PDB entry 3MG0 | X-ray diffraction, 2.68 A resolution | chains M and 2 of the 28 polymer chains in the assembly

== Chain M ==
Name: Proteasome component PRE4
Source organism: Saccharomyces cerevisiae
Notes: EC 3.4.25.1
UniProtKB: P30657 (PSB4_YEAST); the construct lacks a stretch of the UniProt sequence and is renumbered around it, so the offset changes along the chain: -8 to -1 = UniProt 34-41; 1-70 = UniProt 42-111; 74-92 = UniProt 120-138; 93-105 = UniProt 141-153; 3 more segments
Sequence (233 residues; row label = number of the first residue in the row; note: 6 numbers in that range are skipped by the numbering (no residue carries them; nothing is unmodelled there); a row labelled like 71B-71D holds insertion residues (71B, then the next letters in order); numbers below 1 keep their minus sign (Thr-8 is residue -8)):
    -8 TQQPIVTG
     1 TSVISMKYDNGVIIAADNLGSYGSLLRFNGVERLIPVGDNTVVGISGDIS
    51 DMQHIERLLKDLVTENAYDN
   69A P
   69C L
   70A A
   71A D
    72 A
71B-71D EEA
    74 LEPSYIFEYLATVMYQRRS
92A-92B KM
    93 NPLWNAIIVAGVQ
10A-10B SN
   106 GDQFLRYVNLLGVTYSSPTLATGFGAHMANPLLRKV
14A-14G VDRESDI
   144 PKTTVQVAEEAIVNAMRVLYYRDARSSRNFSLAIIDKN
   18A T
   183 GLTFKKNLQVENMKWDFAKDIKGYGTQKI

== Chain 2 ==
Name: Proteasome component PRE3
Source organism: Saccharomyces cerevisiae
Notes: EC 3.4.25.1
UniProtKB: P38624 (PSB6_YEAST); the construct lacks a stretch of the UniProt sequence and is renumbered around it, so the offset changes along the chain: 1-70 = UniProt 20-89; 72-92 = UniProt 90-110; 94-105 = UniProt 111-122; 106-181 = UniProt 125-200; 1 more segments
Sequence (196 residues; numbered 1 to 187 plus 12 insertion-coded residues; 3 numbers in that range are skipped by the numbering (no residue carries them; nothing is unmodelled there); the number before each row is that of its first residue; a row labelled like 10A-10B holds insertion residues (10A, then the next letters in order)):
     1 TSIMAVTFKDGVILGADSRTTTGAYIANRVTDKLTRVHDKIWCCRSGSAA
    51 DTQAIADIVQYHLELYTSQY
    72 GTPSTETAASVFKELCYENKD
    94 NLTAGIIVAGYD
10A-10B DK
   106 NKGEVYTIPLGGSVHKLPYAIAGSGSTFIYGYCDKNFRENMSKEETVDFI
   156 KHSLSQAIKWDGSSGGVIRMVVLTAA
   183 GVERL
18A-18J IFYPDEYEQL
Residues lining bound ligands: bortezomib (BO2; N-[(1R)-1-(dihydroxyboryl)-3-methylbutyl]-N-(pyrazin-2-ylcarbonyl)-L-phenylalaninamide): Thr1, Arg19, Thr20, Thr21, Thr22, Ala27, Thr31, Lys33, Arg45, Ser46, Gly47, Ser48, Ala49, Ser129, Ser168
Curated features (UniProtKB/Swiss-Prot):
  - active site: Thr1 (Nucleophile)

== Chain M / chain 2 interface ==
Pairs across the interface - 61 pairs, chain M then chain 2:
  Ser24(M) with Trp165(2); Asp166(2); Gly167(2), hydrogen bond (backbone-backbone)
  Leu25(M) with Phe133(2), hydrophobic; Trp165(2)
  Leu26(M) with Lys164(2); Trp165(2), hydrogen bond (backbone-backbone); Gly167(2)
  Arg27(M) with Trp165(2)
  Phe129(M) with Ala24(2), hydrophobic; Tyr25(2)
  Tyr163(M) with Glu18H(2), hydrogen bond
  Tyr164(M) with Ile26(2); Arg29(2)
  Arg165(M) with Ala24(2); Tyr25(2); Ile26(2), hydrogen bond (backbone-backbone); Ala27(2), hydrogen bond (side chain-backbone); Arg29(2)
  Asp166(M) with Ala24(2); Ile26(2)
  Ala167(M) with Arg19(2); Thr21(2); Ala24(2), hydrogen bond (backbone-backbone); Ile26(2), hydrophobic; Gly167(2)
  Arg168(M) with Gly167(2)
  Arg171(M) with Asp18E(2), salt bridge; Glu18H(2), salt bridge
  Met195(M) with Asp18E(2)
  Lys196(M) with Arg29(2), hydrogen bond (backbone-side chain)
  Trp197(M) with Tyr18C(2); Pro18D(2); Arg29(2); Gly171(2); Val172(2), hydrophobic
  Asp198(M) with Tyr18C(2), hydrogen bond (backbone-side chain)
  Phe199(M) with Arg29(2); Val30(2), hydrophobic
  Ala200(M) with Val30(2), hydrophobic; Arg174(2), hydrogen bond (backbone-side chain)
  Lys201(M) with Tyr18C(2)
  Ile203(M) with Val30(2); Arg174(2), hydrogen bond (backbone-side chain)
  Lys204(M) with Asp32(2); Arg186(2)
  Gly205(M) with Asp32(2), hydrogen bond (backbone-side chain)
  Tyr206(M) with Thr35(2); Arg45(2); Gln53(2), hydrogen bond (side chain-backbone); Ala56(2); Asp57(2), hydrogen bond
  Gln209(M) with Asp32(2); Leu34(2); Thr35(2); Arg36(2), hydrogen bond (side chain-backbone); Trp42(2); Arg186(2)
  Ile211(M) with Arg36(2); Trp42(2); Arg186(2), hydrogen bond (backbone-side chain)
Other interface residues (no listed pair), chain M (26 interface residues in all): Met133
Other interface residues (no listed pair), chain 2 (35 interface residues in all): Ile18A, Gly23, Asn28, Ile163, Ser168

== Summary ==
26 residues of chain M face 35 of chain 2 across their interface, with 15 hydrogen bonds and 2 salt bridges.
Among the polar pairs are Arg171(M)-Glu18H(2), Arg171(M)-Asp18E(2) and Tyr163(M)-Glu18H(2). Ligands of chain
2: bortezomib. Curated annotation (UniProt) lists active-site residue Thr1(2) on chain 2.
Here chain M is Proteasome component PRE4 and chain 2 is Proteasome component PRE3, both from Saccharomyces
cerevisiae. Entry 3MG0 (Structure of yeast 20S proteasome with bortezomib) was determined by X-ray
diffraction, deposited together with 3MG6, 3MG7, 3MG8 and 3MG4.
